PDB entry 6XRT | electron microscopy, 3.90 A resolution | chains E and H of the 8 polymer chains in the assembly

== Chain E ==
Molecule: Envelope glycoprotein gp160
From: Human immunodeficiency virus 1
Reference sequence: Q2N0S6 (Q2N0S6_9HIV1); the construct lacks a stretch of the UniProt sequence and is renumbered around it, so the offset changes along the chain: 31-141 = UniProt 30-140; 150-185 = UniProt 141-176; 188-309 = UniProt 187-308; 312-321 = UniProt 309-318; 2 more segments
Amino-acid sequence (476 residues; numbered 31 to 508 plus 11 insertion-coded residues; 13 numbers in that range are skipped by the numbering (no residue carries them; nothing is unmodelled there); the number before each row is that of its first residue; a row labelled like 185A-185J holds insertion residues (185A, then the next letters in order)):
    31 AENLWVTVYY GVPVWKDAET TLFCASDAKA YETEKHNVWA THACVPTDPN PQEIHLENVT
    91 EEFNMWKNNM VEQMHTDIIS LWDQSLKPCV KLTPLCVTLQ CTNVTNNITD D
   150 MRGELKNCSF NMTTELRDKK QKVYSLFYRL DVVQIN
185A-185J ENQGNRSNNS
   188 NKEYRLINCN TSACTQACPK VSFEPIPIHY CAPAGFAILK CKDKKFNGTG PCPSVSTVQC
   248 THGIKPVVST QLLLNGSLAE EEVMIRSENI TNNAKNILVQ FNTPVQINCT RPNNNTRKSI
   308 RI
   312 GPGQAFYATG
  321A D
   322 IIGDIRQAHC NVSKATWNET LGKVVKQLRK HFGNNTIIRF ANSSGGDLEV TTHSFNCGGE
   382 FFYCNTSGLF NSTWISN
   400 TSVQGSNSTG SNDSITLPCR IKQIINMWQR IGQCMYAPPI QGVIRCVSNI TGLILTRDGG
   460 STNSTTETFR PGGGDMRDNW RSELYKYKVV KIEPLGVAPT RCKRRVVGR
Disordered / not traced: 31, 60-65, 185A-185J, 400-410, 507-508
Differences from the reference sequence: conflict Cys201 (Ile200 in Q2N0S6), Asn332 (Thr330 in Q2N0S6), Cys433 (Ala430 in Q2N0S6), Cys501 (Ala498 in Q2N0S6)
Cystine bridges: Cys54-Cys74, Cys119-Cys205, Cys126-Cys196, Cys131-Cys157, Cys201-Cys433, Cys218-Cys247, Cys228-Cys239, Cys296-Cys331, Cys378-Cys445, Cys385-Cys418
Covalent attachments: N-acetylglucosamine (NAG) linked to Asn88, Asn133, Asn156, Asn160, Asn197, Asn234, Asn262, Asn276, Asn295, Asn301, Asn332, Asn339, Asn355, Asn363, Asn386, Asn392, Asn448
What the authors report for this chain:
  - post-translational modification sites: Asn160
  - mutagenesis - R166G (>100-fold), R166K (5-fold), R166S (>100-fold), R166T (>100-fold): decreased binding to mature rhesus bNAb mAbs

== Chain H ==
Molecule: VRC01.23 Heavy Chain
From: Macaca mulatta
Amino-acid sequence (133 residues; numbered 1 to 113 plus 20 insertion-coded residues; the number before each row is that of its first residue; a row labelled like 35A-35B holds insertion residues (35A, then the next letters in order)):
     1 QVQLRESGPG LVKPSETLVL TCAVSGGGDS FGFHY
35A-35B WN
    36 WIRQPPGKGL EWIGHIG
   52A G
    53 SSGSTDFNPS LKSRVTISMD SSRNQFSLRL
82A-82C KSV
    83 TAADTAVYFC ARKGEDFY
100A-100N EDDYGQYFTAGWFF
   101 DLWGPGTPII ISS
Modified positions: Tyr100D (O-sulfo-L-tyrosine; TYS)
Cystine bridges: Cys22-Cys92

== Interface between chain E and chain H ==
Contacting residue pairs (10):
  Lys121(E) with Tyr100D(H)
  Thr123(E) with Tyr100D(H)
  Pro124(E) with Tyr100D(H)
  Arg166(E) with Asp100B(H), hydrogen bond (side chain-backbone); Asp100C(H), hydrogen bond (side chain-backbone); Tyr100D(H); Gly100E(H); Gln100F(H)
  Asp167(E) with Phe100H(H)
  Lys169(E) with Phe100H(H)
Also at the interface, not in a pair above, chain E (8 interface residues in all): Thr162, Lys168

== Overview ==
8 residues of chain E face 6 of chain H across their interface; the contacts include 2 hydrogen bonds. Among
the polar pairs are Arg166(E)-Asp100C(H) and Arg166(E)-Asp100B(H). From the paper: R166G, R166K and R166S of
chain E, among others, reduce binding to mature rhesus bNAb mAbs; a modification site at Asn160(E).
Here chain E is Envelope glycoprotein gp160 (Human immunodeficiency virus 1) and chain H is VRC01.23 Heavy
Chain (Macaca mulatta). Entry 6XRT (Cryo-EM structure of SHIV-elicited RHA1.V2.01 in complex with HIV-1 Env
BG505 DS-SOSIP.664) was determined by electron microscopy (same publication as 6XCJ).
